6QZC - chains AAA and BBB of the 3 polymer chains in the assembly; structure by X-ray diffraction, 1.64 A resolution.

Chain AAA:
Protein: HLA class II histocompatibility antigen, DR alpha chain
Source organism: Homo sapiens
UniProt: P01903 (DRA_HUMAN); residues 3-182 here correspond to UniProt positions 28-207 (UniProt number = residue number + 25)
Sequence (180 residues; numbered 3 to 182; the number before each row is that of its first residue):
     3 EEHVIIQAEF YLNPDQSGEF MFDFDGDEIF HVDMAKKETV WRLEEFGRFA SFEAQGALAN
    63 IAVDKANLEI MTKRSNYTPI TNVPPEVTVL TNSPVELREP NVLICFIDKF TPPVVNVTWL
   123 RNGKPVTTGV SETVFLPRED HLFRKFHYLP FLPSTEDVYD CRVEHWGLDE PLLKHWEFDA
UniProt features mapped onto this chain:
  - region: Glu179 to Ala182 (Connecting peptide)
  - site: Gln9 (Self- and pathogen-derived peptide antigen), Gly49 (Self-peptide antigen), Phe51 (Self- and pathogen-derived peptide antigen), Ala52 (Self-peptide antigen), Ser53 (Self- and pathogen-derived peptide antigen), Glu55 (Pathogen-derived peptide antigen), Asn62 (Self- and pathogen-derived peptide antigen), Asn69 (Pathogen-derived peptide antigen), Arg76 (Self- and pathogen-derived peptide antigen)
  - glycosylation (N-linked (GlcNAc...) asparagine): Asn78, Asn118
Disulfide bonds: Cys107-Cys163

Chain BBB:
Protein: HLA class II histocompatibility antigen, DRB1-1 beta chain
Source organism: Homo sapiens
UniProt: P04229 (2B11_HUMAN); residues 1-190 here correspond to UniProt positions 30-219 (UniProt number = residue number + 29)
Sequence (191 residues; numbered 0 to 190; the number before each row is that of its first residue; numbering starts at 0):
     0 MGDTRPRFLW QLKFECHFFN GTERVRLLER CIYNQEESVR FDSDVGEYRA VTELGRPDAE
    60 YWNSQKDLLE QRRAAVDTYC RHNYGVGESF TVQRRVEPKV TVYPSKTQPL QHHNLLVCSV
   120 SGFYPGSIEV RWFRNGQEEK AGVVSTGLIQ NGDWTFQTLV MLETVPRSGE VYTCQVEHPS
   180 VTSPLTVEWR A
Construct notes: initiating methionine (0)
Modified positions: Cys30 (S-hydroxycysteine; CSO)
Disulfide bonds: Cys15-Cys79, Cys117-Cys173

How chain AAA and chain BBB interact:
Pairs across the interface (114; chain AAA residue first):
  Glu3(AAA) with His16(BBB), salt bridge; Phe17(BBB); Phe18(BBB)
  Glu4(AAA) with Phe17(BBB), hydrogen bond (backbone-backbone); Asn19(BBB)
  His5(AAA) with Cys15(BBB); His16(BBB); Phe17(BBB), hydrogen bond (backbone-backbone); Val91(BBB)
  Val6(AAA) with Cys15(BBB); His16(BBB)
  Ile7(AAA) with Phe13(BBB); Glu14(BBB); Cys15(BBB), hydrogen bond (backbone-backbone); Phe17(BBB), hydrophobic
  Ile8(AAA) with Phe13(BBB); Glu14(BBB)
  Gln9(AAA) with Leu11(BBB); Lys12(BBB); Phe13(BBB), hydrogen bond (backbone-backbone); Tyr78(BBB), hydrogen bond
  Ala10(AAA) with Leu11(BBB)
  Glu11(AAA) with Gln10(BBB); Leu11(BBB), hydrogen bond (backbone-backbone)
  Phe12(AAA) with Trp9(BBB); Gln10(BBB)
  Tyr13(AAA) with Phe7(BBB); Leu8(BBB); Trp9(BBB), hydrogen bond (backbone-backbone)
  Leu14(AAA) with Arg6(BBB); Phe7(BBB)
  Asn15(AAA) with Arg6(BBB); Phe7(BBB), hydrogen bond (backbone-backbone)
  Pro16(AAA) with Arg4(BBB); Pro5(BBB); Arg6(BBB)
  Asp17(AAA) with Arg6(BBB), salt bridge
  Phe24(AAA) with Tyr78(BBB); Asn82(BBB)
  Phe26(AAA) with Thr90(BBB); Val91(BBB); Tyr123(BBB); Trp153(BBB), hydrophobic
  Asp27(AAA) with Gln149(BBB), hydrogen bond (backbone-side chain)
  Gly28(AAA) with Gln149(BBB)
  Asp29(AAA) with Tyr123(BBB); Gln149(BBB), hydrogen bond; Trp153(BBB)
  Glu30(AAA) with Trp153(BBB), hydrogen bond (backbone-side chain)
  Arg44(AAA) with Gly151(BBB), hydrogen bond (side chain-backbone); Asp152(BBB); Trp153(BBB)
  Leu45(AAA) with Arg93(BBB); Asp152(BBB)
  Phe48(AAA) with Phe89(BBB), hydrophobic; Trp153(BBB)
  Phe51(AAA) with Phe89(BBB), hydrophobic
  Ala52(AAA) with Val85(BBB), hydrophobic; Phe89(BBB), hydrophobic
  Asp66(AAA) with Trp9(BBB); Leu11(BBB)
  Asn69(AAA) with Trp9(BBB)
  Leu70(AAA) with Phe7(BBB); Leu8(BBB); Trp9(BBB)
  Met73(AAA) with Trp9(BBB), hydrophobic; Tyr32(BBB), hydrophobic; Asp57(BBB)
  Thr74(AAA) with Phe7(BBB); Tyr32(BBB)
  Arg76(AAA) with Leu53(BBB), hydrogen bond (side chain-backbone); Asp57(BBB), salt bridge
  Ser77(AAA) with Tyr32(BBB), hydrogen bond
  Tyr79(AAA) with Phe7(BBB)
  Thr80(AAA) with Phe7(BBB); Tyr32(BBB), hydrogen bond (backbone-side chain); Asn33(BBB), hydrogen bond (backbone-side chain)
  Pro81(AAA) with Pro5(BBB), hydrophobic; Arg6(BBB); Phe7(BBB), hydrophobic; Asn33(BBB), hydrogen bond (backbone-side chain)
  Ile82(AAA) with Arg6(BBB), hydrogen bond (backbone-backbone); Leu8(BBB), hydrophobic; Asn33(BBB)
  Val85(AAA) with Gln34(BBB)
  Leu92(AAA) with Gln156(BBB)
  Thr93(AAA) with Gln156(BBB)
  Asn94(AAA) with Gln156(BBB)
  Pro96(AAA) with Thr100(BBB); Ser118(BBB); Ser120(BBB)
  Ile106(AAA) with Asn150(BBB)
  Thr113(AAA) with Leu8(BBB)
  Arg140(AAA) with Lys12(BBB), hydrogen bond (backbone-side chain)
  Asp142(AAA) with Gln34(BBB), hydrogen bond (backbone-side chain)
  His143(AAA) with Gln10(BBB); Lys12(BBB); Arg29(BBB); Ile31(BBB)
  Leu144(AAA) with Gln34(BBB)
  Phe145(AAA) with Leu8(BBB), hydrophobic; Gln10(BBB)
  Arg146(AAA) with Gln149(BBB)
  Phe148(AAA) with Gln149(BBB); Asn150(BBB); Gly151(BBB)
  Tyr150(AAA) with Asn150(BBB), hydrogen bond (side chain-backbone); Gly151(BBB); Asp152(BBB)
  Trp168(AAA) with Met0(BBB); Asp2(BBB), hydrogen bond (side chain-backbone); Arg6(BBB)
  Phe180(AAA) with Lys105(BBB)
  Asp181(AAA) with Lys105(BBB), salt bridge
Other interface residues (no listed pair), chain AAA (61 interface residues in all): Ile31, Ser95, Pro114, Pro115, Thr135, Pro139
Other interface residues (no listed pair), chain BBB (50 interface residues in all): Gly20, Glu36, Pro56, Tyr83, Ser88, Tyr102, Ile148

Summary:
The interface between chain AAA and chain BBB involves 61 residues on one side and 50 on the other; the
contacts include 22 hydrogen bonds and 4 salt bridges. Polar pairs include Glu3(AAA)-His16(BBB),
Asp17(AAA)-Arg6(BBB) and Arg76(AAA)-Asp57(BBB).
Chain AAA is HLA class II histocompatibility antigen, DR alpha chain and chain BBB is HLA class II
histocompatibility antigen, DRB1-1 beta chain, both from Homo sapiens; the structure, HLA-DR1 with the QAR
Peptide, was determined by X-ray diffraction (same publication as 6QZA and 6QZD).
